PDB entry 5L3O | X-ray diffraction, 1.98 A resolution | chains A and B of the 6 polymer chains in the assembly

# Chain A (and B)
Molecule: Carbonic anhydrase 2
Organism: Homo sapiens
Notes: EC 4.2.1.1; chain B of this document is another copy of the same molecule, construct and numbering; everything in this record applies to it too
Reference sequence: P00918 (CAH2_HUMAN); numbering as in UniProt (aligned over 1-260)
Sequence (260 residues; numbered 1 to 260; the number before each row is that of its first residue):
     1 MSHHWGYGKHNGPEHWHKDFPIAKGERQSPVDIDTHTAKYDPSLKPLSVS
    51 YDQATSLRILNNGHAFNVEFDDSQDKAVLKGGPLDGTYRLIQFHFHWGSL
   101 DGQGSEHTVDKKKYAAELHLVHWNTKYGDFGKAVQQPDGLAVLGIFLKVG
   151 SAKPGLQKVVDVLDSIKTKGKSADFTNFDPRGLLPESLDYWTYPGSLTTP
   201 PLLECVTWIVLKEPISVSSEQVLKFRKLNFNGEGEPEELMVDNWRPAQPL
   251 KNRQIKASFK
Disordered / not traced: 1
UniProt features mapped onto this chain:
  - active site: H64 (Proton donor/acceptor)
  - binding site (Zn(2+)): H94, H96, H119
  - binding site (substrate): T198, T199
  - site: Y7 (Fine-tunes the proton-transfer properties of H-64), N62 (Fine-tunes the proton-transfer properties of H-64), N67 (Fine-tunes the proton-transfer properties of H-64), Q92 (Involved in the binding of some activators, including histamine and L-histidine)
  - modified residue: S2 (N-acetylserine), S165 (Phosphoserine), S172 (Phosphoserine)
  - natural variant: K18 (K18E: In Jogjakarta), Q92 (Q92P: In OPTB3), H94 (H94Y: In OPTB3 loss of activity), H107 (H107Y: In OPTB3), G144 (G144R: In OPTB3), P236 (P236H: In Melbourne)
  - mutagenesis: W5 (W5A: Impaired activity, not rescued by 4-methylimidazole (4-MI); when associated with W-64), Y7 (Y7F: Enhanced activity; Y7H: Reduced proton transfer rate), N62 (N62A: Reduced activity; N62D: Strongly reduced activity; N62H: Reduced proton transfer; when associated with A-64; N62L: Reduced activity; N62T: Reduced activity; N62V: Reduced activity), H64 (H64A: Reduced CO(2) hydrase activity, rescued by 4-methylimidazole (4-MI). Reduced proton transfer; when associated with H-62. Enhanced proton transfer; when associated with H-67 ...), A65 (A65F: Reduced activity; A65S: 2-fold decrease in enzyme efficiency, as determined by kcat/KM ratio, and efficiently inhibited by chlorzolamide; when associated with Q-67), N67 (N67H: Enhanced proton transfer; when associated with A-64; N67L: Reduced activity ...), H94 (H94C/D/E/N/Q: Strongly reduced CO(2) hydrase and p-nitrophenyl acetate esterase activities, impaired stability of zinc binding), E106 (E106A/Q: Strongly reduced CO(2) hydrase activity; E106D: Normal CO(2) hydrase activity), E117 (E117Q: Strongly reduced activity and sulfonamide affinity), H119 (H119D/N/Q: Reduced activity; H119E: Strongly reduced activity), V121 (V121A/G/I/L/S: Reduced CO(2) hydrase and p-nitrophenyl acetate esterase activities; V121K/R: Strongly reduced CO(2) hydrase and p-nitrophenyl acetate esterase activities), V142 (V142F/Y: Strongly impaired activity; V142G: Weakly impaired activity; V142H: Impaired activity), 4 further mutagenesis entries in UniProt
Bound ions: Zn2+: H94, H96, H119 (shared with 1 residue of chain C)
From the paper describing this entry:
  - conformationally variable residues (order/disorder transition): H3

# Chain A / chain B interface
Contacting residue pairs - 5 pairs, chain A then chain B:
  K18(A) with K132(B), hydrogen bond (backbone-side chain)
  D19(A) with K132(B)
  P21(A) with Q136(B)
  K132(A) with K18(B), hydrogen bond (side chain-backbone); D19(B)
Interface residues without a listed pair, chain A (6 interface residues in all): H3, Q136
Interface residues without a listed pair, chain B (6 interface residues in all): P21, D129

# Summary
Chain A and chain B each contribute 6 residues to their interface; the contacts include 2 hydrogen bonds. The
hydrogen-bonded pair is K18(A)-K132(B). UniProt lists active-site residue H64(A), 3 Zn2+-binding residues,
substrate-binding residues T198(A) and T199(A) and 16 mutagenesis sites on chain A. From the paper:
conformational variability at H3(A).
Chain A and chain B are both Carbonic anhydrase 2 (Homo sapiens); the structure, Crystal Structure of Human
Carbonic Anhydrase II in Complex with a Quinoline Oligoamide Foldamer, was determined by X-ray diffraction
together with 5LVS and 5L6K from the same study.
